4JTV - chains A and E of the 6 polymer chains in the assembly; structure by X-ray diffraction, 3.00 A resolution.

[Chain A (and E)]
Name: Hemagglutinin
Source organism: Influenza A virus
Notes: chain E of this document is another copy of the same molecule, construct and numbering; everything in this record applies to it too
UniProtKB: C3W5S1 (C3W5S1_I09A0); residues 7-327 here correspond to UniProt positions 18-338 (UniProt number = residue number + 11)
Sequence (321 residues; numbered 7 to 327; the number before each row is that of its first residue):
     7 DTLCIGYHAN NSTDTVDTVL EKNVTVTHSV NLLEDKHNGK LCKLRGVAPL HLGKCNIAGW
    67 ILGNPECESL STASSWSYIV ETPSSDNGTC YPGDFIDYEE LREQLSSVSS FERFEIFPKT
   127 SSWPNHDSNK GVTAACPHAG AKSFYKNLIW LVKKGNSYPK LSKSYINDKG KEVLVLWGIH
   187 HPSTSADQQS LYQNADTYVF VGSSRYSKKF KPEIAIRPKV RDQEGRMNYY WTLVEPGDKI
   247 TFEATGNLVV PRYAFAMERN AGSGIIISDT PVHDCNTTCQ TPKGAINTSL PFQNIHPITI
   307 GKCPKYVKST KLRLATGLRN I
Disulfide bonds: C48-C281, C61-C73, C96-C142, C285-C309
Glycans and other covalent adducts: N-acetylglucosamine (NAG) linked to N17, N29, N93, N282

[Interface between chain A and chain E]
Residue-residue contacts (14; chain A residue first):
  F206(A) with A221(E), hydrophobic; R223(E)
  G208(A) with P224(E)
  S209(A) with P224(E); R232(E)
  S210(A) with V226(E)
  S213(A) with R223(E), hydrogen bond
  K214(A) with E219(E)
  K215(A) with E219(E), hydrogen bond (backbone-side chain); I220(E)
  K245(A) with P224(E)
  T247(A) with P224(E)
  E249(A) with A221(E); I222(E)

[Overview]
10 residues of chain A and 8 residues of chain E are in contact, with 2 hydrogen bonds. Among the polar pairs
are S213(A)-R223(E) and K215(A)-E219(E). N-acetylglucosamine is covalently linked to N17(A), N29(A), N93(A)
and N282(A).
Chain A and chain E are both Hemagglutinin (Influenza A virus); the structure, Crystal structure of 2009
pandemic influenza virus hemagglutinin complexed with human receptor analogue LSTc, was determined by X-ray
diffraction (same publication as 4JTX, 4JU0, 4JUG, 4JUH and 4JUJ).
